PDB entry 2RDT | X-ray diffraction, 1.95 A resolution | chain A

== Chain A ==
Name: Hydroxyacid oxidase 1
Source organism: Homo sapiens
Notes: EC 1.1.3.15
UniProtKB: Q9UJM8 (HAOX1_HUMAN); numbering as in UniProt (aligned over 1-370)
Chain sequence (387 residues; numbered -16 to 370; the number before each row is that of its first residue; numbers below 1 keep their minus sign (Gly-16 is residue -16)):
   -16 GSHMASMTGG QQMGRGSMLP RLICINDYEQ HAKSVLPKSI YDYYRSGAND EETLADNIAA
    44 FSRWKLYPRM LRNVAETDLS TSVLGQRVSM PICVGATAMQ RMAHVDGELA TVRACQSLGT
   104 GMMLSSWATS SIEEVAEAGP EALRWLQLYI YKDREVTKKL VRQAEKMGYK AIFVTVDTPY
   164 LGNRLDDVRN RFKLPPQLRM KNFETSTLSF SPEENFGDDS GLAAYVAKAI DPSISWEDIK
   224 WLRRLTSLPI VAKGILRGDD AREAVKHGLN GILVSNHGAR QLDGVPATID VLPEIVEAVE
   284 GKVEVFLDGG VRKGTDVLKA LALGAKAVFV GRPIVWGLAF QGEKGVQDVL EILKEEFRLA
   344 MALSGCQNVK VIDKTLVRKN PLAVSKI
Disordered / not traced: -16 to -1, 176-204, 364-370
Differences from the reference sequence: expression tag (-16 to 0)
Ligand contacts:
  - CDST (2RD; 5-(dodecylthio)-1H-1,2,3-triazole-4-carboxylic acid): Tyr26, Ala81, Met82, Trp110, Ala111, Thr112, Tyr132, Leu164, Arg167, Leu205, Val209, His260, Arg263
  - FMN (flavin mononucleotide): Tyr26, Tyr27, Gly78, Ala79, Thr80, Ala81, Ser108, Trp110, Gln130, Tyr132, Thr158, Lys236, Ser258, His260, Gly261, Arg263, Asp291, Gly292, Gly293, Arg295, Phe312, Val313, Gly314, Arg315, Pro316
UniProt features mapped onto this chain:
  - motif: Ser368 to Ile370 (Microbody targeting signal)
  - active site: His260 (Proton acceptor)
  - binding site (glyoxylate): Tyr26, Tyr132, Arg167, His260, Arg263
  - binding site (FMN): Ala79 to Ala81, Ser108, Gln130, Thr158, Lys236, Ser258, Asp291 to Arg295, Gly314, Arg315
  - modified residue: Lys184 (N6-succinyllysine), Ser194 (Phosphoserine), Ser230 (Phosphoserine)
From the paper describing this entry:
  - conformationally variable residues (order/disorder transition, side-chain flip): Trp110, Tyr134, Phe175 to Gly204, Leu205, Tyr208
  - specificity-determining residues: Trp110
  - catalytic residues: Tyr26, Tyr132, Asp160, Lys236, His260 (citing earlier work)

== In short ==
Ligands of chain A: flavin mononucleotide and CDST. UniProt lists active-site residue His260, 5
glyoxylate-binding residues and 15 FMN-binding residues. From the paper: catalytic residues Tyr26, Tyr132 and
Asp160 among others; the specificity determinant Trp110.
Chain A is Hydroxyacid oxidase 1 (Homo sapiens); the structure, Crystal Structure of Human Glycolate Oxidase
(GO) in Complex with CDST, was determined by X-ray diffraction (same publication as 2RDU and 2RDW).
